PDB entry 8YW5 | electron microscopy, 2.84 A resolution | chains P and R of the 6 polymer chains in the assembly

== Chain P ==
Protein: Retatrutide
From: Homo sapiens
Sequence (30 residues; each row starts with the number of its first residue):
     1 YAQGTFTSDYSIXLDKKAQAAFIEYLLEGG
Modified residues: Ala2 (alpha-aminoisobutyric acid; AIB); 2ML (2-methylleucine) at position 13; Ala20 (alpha-aminoisobutyric acid; AIB)
Reported in the primary citation:
  - conformationally variable residues (helix shift): Tyr1

== Chain R ==
Protein: Glucagon receptor
From: Homo sapiens
UniProtKB: P47871 (GLR_HUMAN); residue numbers follow UniProt; this construct covers 27-432
Sequence (406 residues; row label = number of the first residue in the row):
    27 QVMDFLFEKWKLYGDQCHHNLSLLPPPTELVCNRTFDKYSCWPDTPANTT
    77 ANISCPWYLPWHHKVQHRFVFKRCGPDGQWVRGPRGQPWRDASQCQMDGE
   127 EIEVQKEVAKMYSSFQVMYTVGYSLSLGALLLALAILGGLSKLHCTRNAI
   177 HANLFASFVLKASSVLVIDGLLRTRYSQKIGDDLSVSTWLSDGAVAGCRV
   227 AAVFMQYGIVANYCWLLVEGLYLHNLLGLATLPERSFFSLYLGIGWGAPM
   277 LFVVPWAVVKCLFENVQCWTSNDNMGFWWILRFPVFLAILINFFIFVRIV
   327 QLLVAKLRARQMHHTDYKFRLAKSTLTLIPLLGVHEVVFAFVTDEHAQGT
   377 LRSAKLFFDLFLSSFQGLLVAVLYCFLNKEVQSELRRRWHRWRLGKVLWE
   427 ERNTSN
Not modelled in the structure: 27, 48-56, 71-76, 422-432
Disulfides: Cys43-Cys67, Cys58-Cys100, Cys224-Cys294
Reported in the primary citation:
  - mutagenesis - Y138A (26.9-fold), I194K (36.0-fold): decreased signaling with Retatrutide (chain P)
  - mutagenesis - Y138L, S297A: increased signaling with Retatrutide (chain P)

== How chain P and chain R interact ==
Pairs across the interface (58):
  Tyr1(P) with Ile235(R); Trp304(R), hydrophobic; Arg308(R); Val311(R)
  Ala2(P) with Asp385(R); Leu386(R); Ser389(R)
  Gln3(P) with Tyr145(R); Tyr149(R), hydrogen bond; Val191(R); Leu386(R)
  Gly4(P) with Asn298(R); Trp304(R)
  Phe6(P) with Tyr138(R), hydrophobic; Tyr145(R), hydrophobic; Leu386(R), hydrophobic
  Ser8(P) with Thr296(R); Ser297(R); Asn298(R), hydrogen bond (side chain-backbone)
  Asp9(P) with Tyr138(R); Gln374(R)
  Tyr10(P) with Tyr138(R), hydrophobic; Gln142(R), hydrogen bond
  Ser11(P) with Leu198(R); Thr296(R), hydrogen bond; Ser297(R)
  Ile12(P) with Ser297(R)
  2ML_13(P) with Gln131(R); Val134(R); Ala135(R)
  Leu14(P) with Tyr202(R), hydrophobic
  Asp15(P) with Val28(R); Met29(R), hydrogen bond (side chain-backbone); Gln293(R), hydrogen bond
  Lys16(P) with Gln131(R)
  Lys17(P) with Gln131(R); Ala135(R)
  Ala18(P) with Tyr202(R), hydrophobic
  Gln19(P) with Val28(R); Met29(R), hydrogen bond (side chain-backbone); Leu32(R); Pro86(R)
  Ala20(P) with Trp87(R)
  Phe22(P) with Met29(R), hydrophobic; Leu32(R), hydrophobic; Ile206(R), hydrophobic
  Ile23(P) with Tyr84(R), hydrophobic; Leu85(R), hydrophobic
  Tyr25(P) with Lys64(R); Ile206(R); Gly207(R), hydrogen bond (side chain-backbone); Asp208(R)
  Leu26(P) with Trp36(R); Lys64(R); Tyr84(R); Trp115(R)
  Leu27(P) with Tyr65(R), hydrophobic; Trp115(R)
Interface residues without a listed pair, chain P (25 interface residues in all): Thr5, Thr7
Interface residues without a listed pair, chain R (48 interface residues in all): Phe33, Ala118, Phe141, Asp195, Arg199, Asp209, Val212, Trp215, Met231, Leu307, Glu362, Leu382
From the paper, about this interface:
  - pairs named by the authors: Phe6(P)-Tyr138(R) (pi stacking), Phe22(P)-Trp36(R) (pi stacking), Met29(R)-Asp15(P) (hydrogen bond), Phe33(R)-Phe22(P) (pi stacking), Gln142(R)-Tyr10(P) (hydrogen bond), Gln293(R)-Asp15(P) (hydrogen bond), Asn298(R)-Ser8(P) (hydrogen bond), Gln374(R)-Asp9(P)
  - interface residues, chain P: Tyr1(P), Gln3(P), Phe6(P)

== Summary ==
The interface between chain P and chain R involves 25 residues on one side and 48 on the other; the contacts
include 8 hydrogen bonds. Polar pairs include Gln3(P)-Tyr149(R), Ser8(P)-Asn298(R) and Tyr10(P)-Gln142(R). The
authors report pi stacking between Phe6(P) and Tyr138(R), Phe22(P) and Trp36(R) and Phe33(R) and Phe22(P);
hydrogen bonds between Met29(R) and Asp15(P), Gln142(R) and Tyr10(P) and Gln293(R) and Asp15(P) among others;
a contact between Gln374(R) and Asp9(P). The paper reports that Y138A and I194K of chain R reduce signaling
with Retatrutide (chain P); interface residues Tyr1(P), Gln3(P) and Phe6(P); 4 substitutions were tested in
all.
Here chain P is Retatrutide and chain R is Glucagon receptor, both from Homo sapiens. Entry 8YW5 (Cryo-EM
structure of the retatrutide-bound human GCGR-Gs complex) was determined by electron microscopy together with
8YW3 and 8YW4 from the same study.
